Entry 4K7F (X-ray diffraction, 2.00 A resolution); this record covers chains A and B of the 3 polymer chains in the assembly.

Chain A:
Molecule: HLA class I histocompatibility antigen, A-2 alpha chain
Organism: Homo sapiens
UniProt: P01892 (1A02_HUMAN); residues 1-275 here correspond to UniProt positions 25-299 (UniProt number = residue number + 24)
Chain sequence (275 residues; numbered 1 to 275; the number before each row is that of its first residue):
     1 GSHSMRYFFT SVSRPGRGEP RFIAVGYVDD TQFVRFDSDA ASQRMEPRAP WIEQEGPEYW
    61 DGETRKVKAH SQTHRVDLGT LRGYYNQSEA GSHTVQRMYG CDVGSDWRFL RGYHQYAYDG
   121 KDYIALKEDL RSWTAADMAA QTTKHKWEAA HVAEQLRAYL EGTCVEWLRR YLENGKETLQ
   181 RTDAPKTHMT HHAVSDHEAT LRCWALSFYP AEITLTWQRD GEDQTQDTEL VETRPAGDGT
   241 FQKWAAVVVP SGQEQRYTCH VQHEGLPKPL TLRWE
Not modelled in the structure: 1
Cystine bridges: Cys101-Cys164, Cys203-Cys259

Chain B:
Molecule: Beta-2-microglobulin
Organism: Homo sapiens
UniProt: P61769 (B2MG_HUMAN); residues 1-99 here correspond to UniProt positions 21-119 (UniProt number = residue number + 20)
Chain sequence (100 residues; numbered 0 to 99; the number before each row is that of its first residue; numbering starts at 0):
     0 MIQRTPKIQV YSRHPAENGK SNFLNCYVSG FHPSDIEVDL LKNGERIEKV EHSDLSFSKD
    60 WSFYLLYYTE FTPTEKDEYA CRVNHVTLSQ PKIVKWDRDM
Differences from the reference sequence: expression tag (0)
Cystine bridges: Cys25-Cys80
Swiss-Prot annotation at these positions:
  - modified residue: Gln2 (Pyrrolidone carboxylic acid)
  - glycosylation: Ile1 (N-linked (Glc) (glycation) isoleucine), Lys19 (N-linked (Glc) (glycation) lysine), Lys41 (N-linked (Glc) (glycation) lysine), Lys48 (N-linked (Glc) (glycation) lysine), Lys58 (N-linked (Glc) (glycation) lysine), Lys91 (N-linked (Glc) (glycation) lysine), Lys94 (N-linked (Glc) (glycation) lysine)

Interface between chain A and chain B:
Pairs across the interface (56):
  Phe8(A) - Phe56(B)  hydrophobic
  Phe9(A) - Phe56(B)
  Thr10(A) - Phe56(B)
  Thr10(A) - Phe62(B)
  Val12(A) - Ser33(B)
  Ile23(A) - Leu54(B)  hydrophobic
  Val25(A) - Asp53(B)
  Val25(A) - Leu54(B)
  Val25(A) - Ser55(B)
  Tyr27(A) - Ser55(B)
  Tyr27(A) - Tyr63(B)  hydrogen bond
  Gln32(A) - Asp53(B)  hydrogen bond
  Arg35(A) - Asp53(B)  salt bridge
  Arg48(A) - Asp53(B)  salt bridge
  Ser92(A) - Met0(B)
  His93(A) - Met0(B)
  Gln96(A) - His31(B)  hydrogen bond
  Gln96(A) - Phe56(B)
  Gln96(A) - Trp60(B)  hydrogen bond (side chain-backbone)
  Gln96(A) - Phe62(B)
  Arg97(A) - Phe56(B)
  Gln115(A) - Lys58(B)  hydrogen bond
  Gln115(A) - Trp60(B)
  Tyr116(A) - Trp60(B)
  Ala117(A) - Trp60(B)  hydrophobic
  Asp119(A) - Met0(B)
  Asp119(A) - Ile1(B)
  Asp119(A) - His31(B)
  Gly120(A) - Ile1(B)
  Gly120(A) - Arg3(B)  hydrogen bond (backbone-side chain)
  Gly120(A) - His31(B)  hydrogen bond (backbone-side chain)
  Lys121(A) - Ile1(B)
  Asp122(A) - Trp60(B)  hydrogen bond
  Thr190(A) - Met99(B)  hydrogen bond (side chain-backbone)
  His192(A) - Asp98(B)  hydrogen bond (side chain-backbone)
  Arg202(A) - Met99(B)  hydrogen bond (side chain-backbone)
  Trp204(A) - Met99(B)  hydrogen bond (side chain-backbone)
  Val231(A) - Gln8(B)
  Glu232(A) - Gln8(B)  hydrogen bond (backbone-side chain)
  Glu232(A) - Ser28(B)
  Thr233(A) - Tyr26(B)
  Arg234(A) - Gln8(B)  hydrogen bond
  Arg234(A) - Tyr10(B)
  Arg234(A) - Tyr26(B)
  Pro235(A) - Tyr10(B)  hydrogen bond (backbone-side chain)
  Pro235(A) - Asn24(B)
  Pro235(A) - Tyr26(B)
  Pro235(A) - Leu65(B)  hydrophobic
  Ala236(A) - Arg12(B)  hydrogen bond (backbone-side chain)
  Ala236(A) - Asn24(B)  hydrogen bond (backbone-side chain)
  Gly237(A) - Arg12(B)
  Asp238(A) - His13(B)
  Gln242(A) - Tyr10(B)
  Gln242(A) - Ser11(B)
  Gln242(A) - Arg12(B)  hydrogen bond (side chain-backbone)
  Trp244(A) - Met99(B)  hydrophobic
Also at the interface, not in a pair above, chain A (37 interface residues in all): Thr94, Met98

Overview:
Chain A and chain B form an interface of 37 and 24 residues respectively, with 18 hydrogen bonds and 2 salt
bridges. Among the polar pairs are Arg35(A)-Asp53(B), Arg48(A)-Asp53(B) and Tyr27(A)-Tyr63(B).
Chain A is HLA class I histocompatibility antigen, A-2 alpha chain and chain B is Beta-2-microglobulin, both
from Homo sapiens; the structure, Newly identified epitope V60 from HBV core protein complexed with
HLA-A*0201, was determined by X-ray diffraction.
